5E2V - chains L and P of the 3 polymer chains in the assembly; structure by X-ray diffraction, 1.64 A resolution.

== Chain L ==
Molecule: AT8 light chain
Source organism: Mus musculus
Amino-acid sequence (219 residues; each row starts with the number of its first residue):
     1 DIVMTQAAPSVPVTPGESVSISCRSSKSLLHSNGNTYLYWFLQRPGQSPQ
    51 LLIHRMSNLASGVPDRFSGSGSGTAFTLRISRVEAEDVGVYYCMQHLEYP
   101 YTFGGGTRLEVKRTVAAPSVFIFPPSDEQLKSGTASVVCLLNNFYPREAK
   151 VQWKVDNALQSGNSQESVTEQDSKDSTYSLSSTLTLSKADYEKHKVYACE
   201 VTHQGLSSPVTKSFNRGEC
Unresolved in the structure: 217-219
Cystine bridges: Cys23-Cys93, Cys139-Cys199

== Chain P ==
Molecule: Tau phosphopeptide
Amino-acid sequence (18 residues; each row starts with the number of its first residue):
   194 RSGYSSPGSPGTPGSRSR
Unresolved in the structure: 194-200, 210-211
Modified positions: Ser202 (phosphoserine; SEP); Thr205 (phosphothreonine; TPO)

== Interface between chain L and chain P ==
Contacting residue pairs (13; chain L residue first):
  His31(L) - Gly201(P)
  His31(L) - Pro203(P)
  Asn33(L) - Ser202(P)
  Tyr37(L) - Ser202(P)
  Tyr37(L) - Pro203(P)
  Tyr37(L) - Gly204(P)
  Tyr39(L) - Thr205(P)
  Arg55(L) - Ser202(P)
  Arg55(L) - Gly204(P)
  His96(L) - Pro203(P)  hydrogen bond (side chain-backbone)
  His96(L) - Thr205(P)
  Leu97(L) - Pro203(P)
  Tyr101(L) - Pro203(P)
Also at the interface, not in a pair above, chain L (9 interface residues in all): Asn35
The authors on this interface:
  - specific contacts: Tyr37(L)-Ser202(P), Arg55(L)-Ser202(P)
  - epitope / paratope residues, chain L: Tyr37(L), Arg55(L)

== Overview ==
Chain L and chain P form an interface of 9 and 5 residues respectively; the contacts include 1 hydrogen bond.
Its one hydrogen-bonded contact is His96(L)-Pro203(P). The paper describes contacts between Tyr37(L) and
Ser202(P) and Arg55(L) and Ser202(P). From the paper: epitope/paratope residues Tyr37(L) and Arg55(L).
Chain L is AT8 light chain (Mus musculus) and chain P is Tau phosphopeptide; the structure, Anti-TAU AT8 FAB
with doubly phosphorylated TAU peptide, was determined by X-ray diffraction, deposited together with 5E2T,
5E2U and 5E2W.
